7FL0 - chains A and B; structure by X-ray diffraction, 1.51 A resolution.

[Chain A]
Name: Pre-mRNA-splicing factor 8
From: Saccharomyces cerevisiae S288C
Reference sequence: P33334 (PRP8_YEAST); numbering as in UniProt (aligned over 1836-2090)
Amino-acid sequence (258 residues; row label = number of the first residue in the row):
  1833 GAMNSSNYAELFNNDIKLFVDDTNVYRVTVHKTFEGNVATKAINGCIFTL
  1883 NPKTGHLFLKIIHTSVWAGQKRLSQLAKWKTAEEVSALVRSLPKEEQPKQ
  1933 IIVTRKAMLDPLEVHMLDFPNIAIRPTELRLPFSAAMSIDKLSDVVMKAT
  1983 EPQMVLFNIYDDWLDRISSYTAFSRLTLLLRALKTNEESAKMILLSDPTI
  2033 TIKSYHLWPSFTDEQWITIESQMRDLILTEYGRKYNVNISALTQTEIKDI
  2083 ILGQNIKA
Disordered / not traced: 2070-2090
Differences from the reference sequence: expression tag (1833-1835)

[Chain B]
Name: A1 cistron-splicing factor AAR2
From: Saccharomyces cerevisiae S288C
Reference sequence: P32357 (AAR2_YEAST); aligned to UniProt positions 1-317 over residues 1-317
Amino-acid sequence (308 residues; each row starts with the number of its first residue; note: 13 numbers in that range are skipped by the numbering (no residue carries them; nothing is unmodelled there); numbers below 1 keep their minus sign (Gly-3 is residue -3)):
    -3 GAMAMNTVPFTSAPIEVTIGIDQYSFNVKENQPFHGIKDIPIGHVHVIHF
    47 QHADNSSMRYGYWFDCRMGNFYIQYDPKDGLYKMMEERDGAKFENIVHNF
    97 KERQMMVSYPKIDEDDTWYNLTEFVQMDKIRKIVRKDENQFSYVDSSMTT
   147 VQENEL
   166 SSSSSDPAHSLNYTVINFKSREAIRPGHEMEDFLDKSYYLNTVMLQGIFK
   216 NSSNYFGELQFAFLNAMFFGNYGSSLQWHAMIELICSSATVPKHMLDKLD
   266 EILYYQIKTLPEQYSDILLNERVWNICLYSSFQKNSLHNTEKIMENKYPE
   316 LL
Disordered / not traced: -3 to 0, 166-169
Differences from the reference sequence: expression tag (-3 to 0); conflict Ser166 (Leu153 in P32357), Ser167 (Lys154 in P32357), Ser170 (Asp in P32357)
Ligand contacts: 5-cyclopropyl-2H-tetrazole (VNX): Pro5, Thr7, Tyr68, Glu83, Lys88, Phe89, Ile92
Swiss-Prot annotation at these positions:
  - region: Leu261 to Ile282 (Leucine-zipper)
  - modified residue: Ser253 (Phosphoserine), Thr274 (Phosphothreonine)

[Interface between chain A and chain B]
Pairs across the interface (17):
  Gln1907(A) - Met195(B)
  Gln1907(A) - Leu199(B)
  Leu1908(A) - Met195(B)  hydrophobic
  Trp1911(A) - Glu194(B)
  Trp1911(A) - Met195(B)  hydrophobic
  Trp1911(A) - Phe198(B)  hydrophobic
  Asp1942(A) - Lys184(B)  salt bridge
  Asp1942(A) - Phe198(B)
  Glu1945(A) - Lys184(B)  salt bridge
  Val1946(A) - Ile189(B)  hydrophobic
  Val1946(A) - Glu194(B)
  Val1946(A) - Phe198(B)  hydrophobic
  His1947(A) - Glu194(B)  salt bridge
  Leu1949(A) - Lys184(B)
  Leu1949(A) - Ser185(B)
  Leu1949(A) - Arg186(B)
  Asp1950(A) - Arg186(B)  salt bridge

[Summary]
9 residues of chain A and 8 residues of chain B are in contact, with 4 salt bridges. Polar pairs include
Asp1942(A)-Lys184(B), Glu1945(A)-Lys184(B) and His1947(A)-Glu194(B). Ligands of chain B:
5-cyclopropyl-2H-tetrazole.
Here chain A is Pre-mRNA-splicing factor 8 and chain B is A1 cistron-splicing factor AAR2, both from
Saccharomyces cerevisiae S288C. Entry 7FL0 (PanDDA analysis group deposition -- Aar2/RNaseH in complex with
fragment P04G11 from the F2X-Universal Library) was determined by X-ray diffraction together with 5ST0, 5ST1,
5ST2, 5ST3, 5ST4, 5ST5 and 248 further entries from the same study.
